Entry 6FGK (X-ray diffraction, 3.20 A resolution); this record covers chains A and C of the 4 polymer chains in the assembly.

[Chain A (and C)]
Name: GTP pyrophosphokinase YwaC
From: Bacillus subtilis (strain 168)
Notes: EC 2.7.6.5; chain C of this document is another copy of the same molecule, construct and numbering; everything in this record applies to it too
UniProtKB: P39583 (YWAC_BACSU); residue numbers follow UniProt; this construct covers 1-210
Sequence (210 residues; numbered 1 to 210; the number before each row is that of its first residue):
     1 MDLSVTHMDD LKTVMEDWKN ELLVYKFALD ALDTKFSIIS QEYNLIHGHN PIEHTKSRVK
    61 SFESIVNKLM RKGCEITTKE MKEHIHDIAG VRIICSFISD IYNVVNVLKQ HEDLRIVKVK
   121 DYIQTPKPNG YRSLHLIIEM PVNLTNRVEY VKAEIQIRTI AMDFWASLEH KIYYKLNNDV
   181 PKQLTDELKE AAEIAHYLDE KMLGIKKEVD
Not modelled in the structure: 1-15, 45-47, 75-81, 210 (chain C: 1-17, 45-47, 75-82, 210)
Swiss-Prot annotation at these positions:
  - mutagenesis: Asp-87 (D87G: No longer inhibits growth when overexpressed in relA mutants, probably does not synthesisize (p)ppGpp. 70S ribosomes no longer dimerize to form 100S ribosomes), Leu-176 (L176F: No longer inhibits growth when overexpressed in relA mutants)

[How chain A and chain C interact]
Pairs across the interface - 34 pairs, chain A then chain C:
  His-54(A) with His-54(C)
  Ser-96(A) with Phe-164(C)
  Phe-97(A) with Phe-164(C), hydrophobic; Leu-168(C), hydrophobic
  Ile-160(A) with Ile-160(C), hydrophobic
  Phe-164(A) with Ser-96(C); Phe-97(C), hydrophobic; Met-202(C), hydrophobic
  Leu-168(A) with Phe-97(C), hydrophobic; Met-202(C), hydrophobic
  Lys-171(A) with His-49(C)
  Ile-172(A) with Ile-205(C), hydrophobic
  Lys-175(A) with Val-209(C)
  Leu-184(A) with Ile-205(C), hydrophobic; Glu-208(C)
  Glu-187(A) with Lys-201(C), salt bridge; Ile-205(C)
  Glu-190(A) with Lys-201(C), salt bridge
  Ala-191(A) with Leu-198(C); Met-202(C), hydrophobic
  Ile-194(A) with Ile-194(C), hydrophobic; Tyr-197(C), hydrophobic
  Tyr-197(A) with Ile-194(C), hydrophobic
  Leu-198(A) with Ala-191(C)
  Lys-201(A) with Glu-187(C), salt bridge; Glu-190(C), salt bridge
  Met-202(A) with Phe-164(C), hydrophobic; Leu-168(C), hydrophobic; Ala-191(C), hydrophobic
  Ile-205(A) with Ile-172(C), hydrophobic; Leu-184(C), hydrophobic; Glu-187(C); Ala-191(C), hydrophobic
  Val-209(A) with Lys-175(C)
Interface residues without a listed pair, chain A (26 interface residues in all): Glu-53, Trp-165, Leu-176, Leu-188, Ala-195, Glu-208
Interface residues without a listed pair, chain C (25 interface residues in all): Glu-53, Trp-165, Leu-188, Ala-195

[Overview]
26 residues of chain A face 25 of chain C across their interface, with 4 salt bridges. Among the polar pairs
are Glu-187(A)/Lys-201(C) and Glu-190(A)/Lys-201(C). UniProt lists 2 mutagenesis sites on chain A.
Both chains are GTP pyrophosphokinase YwaC (Bacillus subtilis (strain 168)). Entry 6FGK (Crystal structure of
the small alarmone synthethase 2 from Bacillus subtilis) was determined by X-ray diffraction, deposited
together with 6FGJ.
